PDB entry 3A3F | X-ray diffraction, 2.10 A resolution | chains A and B

[Chain A (and B)]
Name: Penicillin-binding protein 4
From: Haemophilus influenzae
Notes: EC 3.4.16.4; chain B of this document is another copy of the same molecule, construct and numbering; everything in this record applies to it too
Reference sequence: A8E0K8 (A8E0K8_HAEIN); residue numbers follow UniProt; this construct covers 28-479
Amino-acid sequence (453 residues; numbered 27 to 479; the number before each row is that of its first residue):
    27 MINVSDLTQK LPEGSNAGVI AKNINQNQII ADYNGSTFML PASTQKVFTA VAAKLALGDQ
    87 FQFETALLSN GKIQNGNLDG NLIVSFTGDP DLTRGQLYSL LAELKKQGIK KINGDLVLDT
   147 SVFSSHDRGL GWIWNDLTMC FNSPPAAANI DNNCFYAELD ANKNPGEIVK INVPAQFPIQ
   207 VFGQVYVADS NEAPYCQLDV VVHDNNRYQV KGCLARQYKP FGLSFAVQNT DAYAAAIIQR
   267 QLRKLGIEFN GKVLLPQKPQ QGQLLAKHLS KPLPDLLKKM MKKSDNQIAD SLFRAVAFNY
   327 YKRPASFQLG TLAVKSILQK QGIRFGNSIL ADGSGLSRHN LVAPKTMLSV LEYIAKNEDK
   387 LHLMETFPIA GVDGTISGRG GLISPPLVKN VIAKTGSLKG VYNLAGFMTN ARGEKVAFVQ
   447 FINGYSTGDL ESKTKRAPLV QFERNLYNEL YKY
Sequence notes: expression tag (27)
Cystine bridges: Cys166-Cys180, Cys222-Cys239
Small-molecule neighbours: FMZ ((2R,4S)-5,5-dimethyl-2-[(1R)-2-oxo-1-({(2R)-2-[(2-oxoimidazolidin-1-yl)amino]-2-phenylacetyl}amino)ethyl]-1,3-thiazolidine-4-carboxylic acid): Ala68, Ser69, Lys72, Asp162, Phe167, Asn168, Lys309, Ser310, Asn312, Ser360, Leu362, Thr401, Lys420, Thr421, Gly422, Ser423, Leu424, Lys425

[Chain A / chain B interface]
Residue-residue contacts (76):
  Glu39(A) with Ser62(B); Phe64(B); Lys371(B), salt bridge
  Gly40(A) with Ser62(B); Thr63(B); Phe64(B), hydrogen bond (backbone-backbone)
  Ser62(A) with Glu39(B); Gly40(B)
  Thr63(A) with Gly40(B)
  Phe64(A) with Glu39(B); Gly40(B), hydrogen bond (backbone-backbone); Gly450(B); Ser452(B)
  Ser151(A) with Asp225(B), hydrogen bond
  His152(A) with Trp160(B); Asp225(B), salt bridge; Val226(B)
  Arg154(A) with Trp160(B)
  Gly155(A) with Trp160(B), hydrogen bond (backbone-side chain)
  Leu156(A) with Asn161(B)
  Gly157(A) with Ile159(B); Asn161(B), hydrogen bond (backbone-side chain)
  Trp158(A) with Ile159(B); Trp160(B), hydrogen bond (backbone-backbone)
  Ile159(A) with Gly157(B); Trp158(B); His365(B)
  Trp160(A) with His152(B); Arg154(B); Gly155(B), hydrogen bond (side chain-backbone); Trp158(B), hydrogen bond (backbone-backbone); Trp160(B), hydrophobic; Leu163(B), hydrophobic
  Asn161(A) with Leu156(B); Gly157(B), hydrogen bond (side chain-backbone)
  Leu163(A) with Trp160(B), hydrophobic
  Glu218(A) with Arg329(B)
  Tyr221(A) with Arg329(B); Leu335(B), hydrophobic
  Gln223(A) with Ser151(B); Ser332(B), hydrogen bond; Gln334(B), hydrogen bond
  Asp225(A) with Ser151(B), hydrogen bond; His152(B), salt bridge
  Val226(A) with His152(B)
  His229(A) with Asp230(B), salt bridge
  Asp230(A) with His229(B); Asp230(B), hydrogen bond (side chain-backbone)
  Arg329(A) with Tyr221(B)
  Gln334(A) with Tyr221(B); Gln223(B), hydrogen bond
  Asn353(A) with Ser452(B), hydrogen bond (backbone-side chain); Thr453(B), hydrogen bond (side chain-backbone); Gly454(B)
  Ile355(A) with Gly454(B); Asp455(B); Leu456(B)
  Ala357(A) with Leu456(B), hydrophobic
  Arg364(A) with Arg364(B); His365(B)
  His365(A) with Ile159(B); Arg364(B); Lys425(B); Leu456(B)
  Leu367(A) with Gly450(B)
  Lys371(A) with Glu39(B), salt bridge
  Gly450(A) with Phe64(B); Leu367(B)
  Ser452(A) with Phe64(B); Asn353(B), hydrogen bond (side chain-backbone); Ile355(B)
  Thr453(A) with Asn353(B), hydrogen bond (backbone-side chain)
  Gly454(A) with Asn353(B); Ile355(B)
  Leu456(A) with Ile355(B), hydrophobic
  Glu457(A) with Gln334(B)
Interface residues without a listed pair, chain A (46 interface residues in all): Ser41, Asn42, Val227, Val228, Ser332, Leu338, Lys425, Asp455
Interface residues without a listed pair, chain B (47 interface residues in all): Asn42, Glu218, Val227, Lys237, Thr337, Lys341, Leu356, Ala357

[Overview]
46 residues of chain A and 47 residues of chain B are in contact; the contacts include 18 hydrogen bonds and 5
salt bridges. Polar contacts include Glu39(A)-Lys371(B), His152(A)-Asp225(B) and His229(A)-Asp230(B). Bound to
chain A: compound FMZ.
Both chains are Penicillin-binding protein 4 (Haemophilus influenzae). Entry 3A3F (Crystal structure of
penicillin binding protein 4 (dacB) from Haemophilus influenzae,complexed with novel beta-lactam (FMZ)) was
determined by X-ray diffraction together with 3A3D, 3A3E, 3A3I and 3A3J from the same study.
